4Y70 - chains N and a of the 32 polymer chains in the assembly; structure by X-ray diffraction, 2.40 A resolution.

Chain N:
Molecule: Proteasome subunit beta type-1
From: Saccharomyces cerevisiae
Notes: EC 3.4.25.1
Reference sequence: P38624 (PSB1_YEAST); residues 1-196 here correspond to UniProt positions 20-215 (UniProt number = residue number + 19)
Amino-acid sequence (196 residues; row label = number of the first residue in the row):
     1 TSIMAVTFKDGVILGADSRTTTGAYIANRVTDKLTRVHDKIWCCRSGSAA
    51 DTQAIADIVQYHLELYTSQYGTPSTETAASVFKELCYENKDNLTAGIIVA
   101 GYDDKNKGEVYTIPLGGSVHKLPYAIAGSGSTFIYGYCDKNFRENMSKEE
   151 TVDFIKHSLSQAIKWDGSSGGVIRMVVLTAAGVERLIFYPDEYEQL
Swiss-Prot annotation at these positions:
  - active site: Thr1 (Nucleophile)
Ion coordination: Mg2+: Ile163, Asp166, Ser169

Chain a:
Molecule: Proteasome subunit beta type-7
From: Saccharomyces cerevisiae
Notes: EC 3.4.25.1
Reference sequence: P30657 (PSB7_YEAST); residues -12 to 233 here correspond to UniProt positions 21-266 (UniProt number = residue number + 33)
Amino-acid sequence (246 residues; row label = number of the first residue in the row; numbers below 1 keep their minus sign (Thr-12 is residue -12)):
   -12 TQIANAGASPMVNTQQPIVTGTSVISMKYDNGVIIAADNLGSYGSLLRFN
    38 GVERLIPVGDNTVVGISGDISDMQHIERLLKDLVTENAYDNPLADAEEAL
    88 EPSYIFEYLATVMYQRRSKMNPLWNAIIVAGVQSNGDQFLRYVNLLGVTY
   138 SSPTLATGFGAHMANPLLRKVVDRESDIPKTTVQVAEEAIVNAMRVLYYR
   188 DARSSRNFSLAIIDKNTGLTFKKNLQVENMKWDFAKDIKGYGTQKI
Not modelled in the structure: -12 to 0

Chain N / chain a interface:
Contacting residue pairs (59):
  Thr21(N) with Ala189(a)
  Ala24(N) with Phe146(a); Arg187(a); Asp188(a); Ala189(a), hydrogen bond (backbone-backbone); Arg190(a)
  Tyr25(N) with Phe146(a); Arg187(a)
  Ile26(N) with Tyr186(a); Arg187(a), hydrogen bond (backbone-backbone); Asp188(a); Ala189(a)
  Ala27(N) with Arg187(a), hydrogen bond (backbone-side chain)
  Asn28(N) with Arg187(a)
  Arg29(N) with Tyr186(a); Lys218(a), hydrogen bond (side chain-backbone); Trp219(a); Phe221(a)
  Val30(N) with Phe221(a), hydrophobic; Ala222(a), hydrophobic; Ile225(a)
  Asp32(N) with Lys226(a); Gly227(a), hydrogen bond (side chain-backbone); Gln231(a)
  Leu34(N) with Gln231(a)
  Thr35(N) with Tyr228(a); Gln231(a)
  Arg36(N) with Gln231(a), hydrogen bond (backbone-side chain)
  Trp42(N) with Gln231(a); Ile233(a)
  Arg45(N) with Tyr228(a)
  Gln53(N) with Tyr228(a), hydrogen bond (backbone-side chain)
  Ala56(N) with Tyr228(a)
  Asp57(N) with Tyr228(a), hydrogen bond
  Phe133(N) with Leu33(a), hydrophobic
  Lys164(N) with Leu34(a)
  Trp165(N) with Ser32(a); Leu33(a); Leu34(a), hydrogen bond (backbone-backbone); Arg35(a)
  Asp166(N) with Ser32(a)
  Gly167(N) with Ser32(a), hydrogen bond (backbone-backbone); Leu34(a); Ala189(a)
  Gly171(N) with Trp219(a)
  Val172(N) with Trp219(a), hydrophobic
  Arg174(N) with Ala222(a), hydrogen bond (side chain-backbone); Ile225(a), hydrogen bond (side chain-backbone)
  Arg185(N) with Gln231(a); Ile233(a), hydrogen bond (side chain-backbone)
  Ile187(N) with Ala222(a); Lys223(a)
  Tyr189(N) with Trp219(a); Asp220(a); Lys223(a)
  Pro190(N) with Trp219(a)
  Asp191(N) with Arg193(a), salt bridge
  Glu194(N) with Tyr185(a), hydrogen bond; Arg193(a), salt bridge
Interface residues without a listed pair, chain N (36 interface residues in all): Arg19, Gly23, Ile163, Ser168, Val183
Interface residues without a listed pair, chain a (25 interface residues in all): Met150

Summary:
36 residues of chain N face 25 of chain a across their interface; the contacts include 14 hydrogen bonds and 2
salt bridges. Among the polar pairs are Asp191(N)-Arg193(a), Glu194(N)-Arg193(a) and Ala27(N)-Arg187(a).
Curated annotation (UniProt) lists active-site residue Thr1(N) on chain N.
Chain N is Proteasome subunit beta type-1 and chain a is Proteasome subunit beta type-7, both from
Saccharomyces cerevisiae; the structure, Yeast 20S proteasome in complex with Ac-LAV-ep, was determined by
X-ray diffraction, deposited together with 4Y69, 4Y6A, 4Y6V, 4Y6Z, 4Y74, 4Y75 and 34 further entries.
